PDB entry 6CIK | X-ray diffraction, 3.15 A resolution | chains A and I of the 10 polymer chains in the assembly

Chain A:
Name: V(D)J recombination-activating protein 1
From: Mus musculus
Notes: EC 3.1.-.-, 2.3.2.27
UniProtKB: P15919 (RAG1_MOUSE); residue numbers follow UniProt; this construct covers 384-1008
Chain sequence (625 residues; row label = number of the first residue in the row):
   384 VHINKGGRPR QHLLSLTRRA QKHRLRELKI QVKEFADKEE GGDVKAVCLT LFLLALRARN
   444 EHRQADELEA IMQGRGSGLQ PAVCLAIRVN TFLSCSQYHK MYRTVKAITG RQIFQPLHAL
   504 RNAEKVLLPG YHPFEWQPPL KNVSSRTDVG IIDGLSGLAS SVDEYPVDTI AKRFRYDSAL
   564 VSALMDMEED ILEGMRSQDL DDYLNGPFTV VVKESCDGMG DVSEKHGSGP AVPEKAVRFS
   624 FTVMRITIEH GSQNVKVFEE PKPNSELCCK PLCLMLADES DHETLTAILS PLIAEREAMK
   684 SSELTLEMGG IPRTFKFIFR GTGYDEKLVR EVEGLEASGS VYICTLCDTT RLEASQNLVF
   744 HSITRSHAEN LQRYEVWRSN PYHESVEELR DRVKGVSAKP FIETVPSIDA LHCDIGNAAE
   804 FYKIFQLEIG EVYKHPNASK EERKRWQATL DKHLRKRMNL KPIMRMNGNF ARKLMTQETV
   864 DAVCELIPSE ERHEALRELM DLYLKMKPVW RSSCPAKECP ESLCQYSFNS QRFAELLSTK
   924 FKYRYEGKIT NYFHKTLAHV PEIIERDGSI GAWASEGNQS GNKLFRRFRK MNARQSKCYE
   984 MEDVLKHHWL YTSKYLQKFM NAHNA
Not modelled in the structure: 384-394, 609-614, 1008
Sequence notes: engineered mutation Gln962 (Glu in P15919)
Curated features (UniProtKB/Swiss-Prot):
  - DNA-binding region: Gly389 to Gln456 (NBD)
  - binding site (a divalent metal cation): Asp600, Asp708
  - site: Trp893 (Essential for DNA hairpin formation, participates in base-stacking interactions near the cleavage site)
  - mutagenesis: Arg391 (R391A: Defects in converting nicked products to hairpins; R391L: Impairs DNA-binding and hairpin formation while maintaining some nicking activity), Arg393 (R393A: Impairs DNA-binding and hairpin formation while maintaining some nicking activity), Arg401 (R401A: Allows robust hairpin activity), Arg402 (R402A: Defects in converting nicked products to hairpins), Lys405 (K405A: Reduced hairpin activity), His406 (H406A: Allows robust hairpin activity), Arg407 (R407A: Impairs DNA-binding and reduces hairpin formation without affecting nicking activity), Asn443 (N443A: Impairs DNA-binding; when associated with A-445), His445 (H445A: Impairs DNA-binding; when associated with A-443), Asp546 (D546A: Loss of DNA-binding), Asp560 (D560A: Loss of DNA-binding), Glu597 (E597Q: Impaired cleavage), 19 further mutagenesis entries in UniProt
Metal / ion sites: Mn2+: Asp600, Asp708; Zn2+: Cys727, Cys730, His937, His942
What the authors report for this chain:
  - binding site for Intact 12RSS substrate forward strand (chain I): Arg848 to Arg855
  - binding site for the 15-nt DNA strand: Ala720 to Ile726, Arg848
  - catalytic residues: Asp600, Asp708 (citing earlier work)

Chain I:
Molecule: Intact 12RSS substrate forward strand
Sequence (40 nucleotides; row label = number of the first residue in the row):
     7 GCCTGTCTTA CACAGTGATA CAGCCCTTAA CAAAAACCCG
Not modelled in the structure: 42-46

Interface between chain A and chain I:
Contacting residue pairs (14):
  Leu437(A) with DT33(I), phosphate contact
  Arg440(A) with DT33(I), phosphate contact
  Ala441(A) with DT33(I), hydrogen bond to the phosphate
  Ile846(A) with DC17(I), phosphate contact
  Met847(A) with DC17(I), hydrogen bond to the phosphate
  Arg848(A) with DT14(I), hydrogen bond to the base; DT15(I), hydrogen bond to the base; DA16(I), hydrogen bond to the sugar; DC17(I), phosphate contact
  Asn850(A) with DC17(I), phosphate contact; DA18(I), hydrogen bond to the phosphate
  Asn852(A) with DA18(I), phosphate contact
  Lys966(A) with DG21(I), phosphate contact
  Arg970(A) with DG21(I), salt bridge to the phosphate
Interface residues without a listed pair, chain I (10 interface residues in all): DA20, DT22, DC32

Summary:
Chain A and chain I each contribute 10 residues to their interface, with 6 hydrogen bonds and 1 salt bridge.
Among the polar pairs are Arg848(A)-DT14(I), Arg848(A)-DT15(I) and Arg848(A)-DA16(I). From the paper:
catalytic residues Asp600(A) and Asp708(A); a binding site for the 15-nt DNA strand at Ala720(A) and
Arg848(A).
Chain A is V(D)J recombination-activating protein 1 (Mus musculus) and chain I is Intact 12RSS substrate
forward strand; the structure, Pre-Reaction Complex, RAG1(E962Q)/2-intact/nicked 12/23RSS complex in Mn2+, was
determined by X-ray diffraction together with 5ZDZ, 5ZE0, 5ZE1, 5ZE2, 6CG0, 6CIJ, 6CIL and 6CIM from the same
study.
